Entry 1RE0 (X-ray diffraction, 2.40 A resolution); this record covers chains A and B.

== Chain A ==
Name: ADP-ribosylation factor 1
Organism: Homo sapiens
Notes: fragment: Truncated form of ARF1 (residues 17-180)
UniProtKB: P32889 (ARF1_HUMAN); residues 18-181 here correspond to UniProt positions 17-180 (UniProt number = residue number - 1)
Chain sequence (164 residues; row label = number of the first residue in the row):
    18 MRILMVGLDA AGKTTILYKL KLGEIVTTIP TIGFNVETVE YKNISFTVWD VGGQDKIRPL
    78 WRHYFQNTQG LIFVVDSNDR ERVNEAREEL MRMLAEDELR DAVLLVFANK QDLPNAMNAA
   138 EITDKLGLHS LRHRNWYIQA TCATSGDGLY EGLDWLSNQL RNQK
Not modelled in the structure: 180-181
Ion coordination: Mg2+: Thr-31 (together with GDP)
Small-molecule neighbours:
  - brefeldin a (AFB; 1,6,7,8,9,11a,12,13,14,14a-decahydro-1,13-dihydroxy-6-methyl-4H-cyclopent[f]oxacyclotridecin-4-one): Phe-51, Asn-52, Val-53, Glu-54, Thr-64, Val-65, Trp-66, Asp-67, Ile-74, Trp-78, Tyr-81
  - GDP (guanosine-5'-diphosphate): Leu-25, Asp-26, Ala-27, Ala-28, Gly-29, Lys-30, Thr-31, Thr-32, Asn-126, Lys-127, Asp-129, Leu-130, Cys-159, Ala-160, Thr-161

== Chain B ==
Name: ARF guanine-nucleotide exchange factor 1
Organism: Saccharomyces cerevisiae
Notes: fragment: Core Sec7 domain of Gea1 (residues 540-754)
UniProtKB: P47102 (GEA1_YEAST); residues 101-315 here correspond to UniProt positions 540-754 (UniProt number = residue number + 439)
Chain sequence (221 residues; row label = number of the first residue in the row):
    95 GSHMASDRKT EFILCVETFN EKAKKGIQML IEKGFIDSDS NRDIASFLFL NNGRLNKKTI
   155 GLLLCDPKKT SLLKEFIDLF DFKGLRVDEA IRILLTKFRL PGESQQIERI VEAFSSKYSA
   215 DQSNDKVELE DKKAGKNGSE SMTEDDIIHV QPDADSVFVL SYSIIMLNTD SHNPQVKDHM
   275 TFDDYSNNLR GCYNGKDFPR WYLHKIYTSI KVKEIVMPEE H
Not modelled in the structure: 218-243
Construct notes: cloning artifact (95-100)
Small-molecule neighbours: brefeldin a (AFB; 1,6,7,8,9,11a,12,13,14,14a-decahydro-1,13-dihydroxy-6-methyl-4H-cyclopent[f]oxacyclotridecin-4-one): Ser-198, Tyr-256, Met-260, Thr-263, Asp-264, Val-270

== Interface between chain A and chain B ==
Pairs across the interface (59):
  Arg-19(A) / Asp-272(B)  salt bridge
  Lys-38(A) / Gln-269(B)  hydrogen bond
  Ile-46(A) / Glu-314(B)
  Ile-46(A) / His-315(B)
  Pro-47(A) / Arg-193(B)  hydrogen bond (backbone-side chain)
  Thr-48(A) / Asn-262(B)
  Thr-48(A) / His-266(B)  hydrogen bond (side chain-backbone)
  Thr-48(A) / Asn-267(B)
  Thr-48(A) / Pro-268(B)
  Thr-48(A) / Glu-308(B)
  Ile-49(A) / Arg-193(B)
  Ile-49(A) / Asn-262(B)  hydrogen bond (backbone-side chain)
  Ile-49(A) / Thr-263(B)
  Ile-49(A) / Ile-309(B)
  Gly-50(A) / Pro-195(B)
  Gly-50(A) / Gly-196(B)
  Gly-50(A) / Ile-201(B)
  Gly-50(A) / Ile-259(B)
  Gly-50(A) / Thr-263(B)
  Phe-51(A) / Gly-196(B)
  Phe-51(A) / Ser-198(B)
  Phe-51(A) / Ile-201(B)  hydrophobic
  Phe-51(A) / Tyr-256(B)
  Phe-51(A) / Ile-259(B)  hydrophobic
  Phe-51(A) / Met-260(B)  hydrophobic
  Phe-51(A) / Thr-263(B)  hydrogen bond (backbone-side chain)
  Phe-51(A) / Asn-267(B)
  Asn-52(A) / Gly-196(B)  hydrogen bond (backbone-backbone)
  Asn-52(A) / Glu-197(B)
  Val-53(A) / Thr-263(B)
  Val-53(A) / Asn-267(B)
  Val-53(A) / Gln-269(B)
  Thr-55(A) / Gln-269(B)
  Glu-57(A) / Lys-271(B)  salt bridge
  Asp-67(A) / Ser-198(B)  hydrogen bond
  Gly-70(A) / Glu-202(B)
  Gln-71(A) / Glu-202(B)  hydrogen bond
  Gln-71(A) / Glu-206(B)  hydrogen bond
  Lys-73(A) / Asp-249(B)
  Lys-73(A) / Phe-252(B)
  Lys-73(A) / Val-253(B)
  Ile-74(A) / Glu-202(B)
  Ile-74(A) / Phe-252(B)  hydrophobic
  Ile-74(A) / Tyr-256(B)
  Pro-76(A) / Asn-282(B)
  Leu-77(A) / Val-253(B)
  Leu-77(A) / Tyr-256(B)  hydrophobic
  Leu-77(A) / Ser-257(B)
  Leu-77(A) / Met-260(B)
  Leu-77(A) / Asn-282(B)  hydrogen bond (backbone-side chain)
  Leu-77(A) / Leu-283(B)  hydrophobic
  Arg-79(A) / Asn-282(B)  hydrogen bond (side chain-backbone)
  Arg-79(A) / Arg-284(B)  hydrogen bond (side chain-backbone)
  His-80(A) / Met-274(B)
  His-80(A) / Asp-278(B)
  His-80(A) / Asn-282(B)  hydrogen bond (backbone-side chain)
  Tyr-81(A) / Met-260(B)  hydrophobic
  Tyr-81(A) / Asp-264(B)  hydrogen bond
  Tyr-81(A) / Met-274(B)
Interface residues without a listed pair, chain A (23 interface residues in all): Trp-78
Interface residues without a listed pair, chain B (40 interface residues in all): Leu-189, Leu-194, Val-270, Asn-281, Cys-286, Val-310, Met-311

== Summary ==
Chain A and chain B form an interface of 23 and 40 residues respectively; the contacts include 14 hydrogen
bonds and 2 salt bridges. Polar contacts include Arg-19(A)/Asp-272(B), Glu-57(A)/Lys-271(B) and
Lys-38(A)/Gln-269(B). Brefeldin a is bound between chain A and chain B.
Here chain A is ADP-ribosylation factor 1 (Homo sapiens) and chain B is ARF guanine-nucleotide exchange factor
1 (Saccharomyces cerevisiae). Entry 1RE0 (Structure of ARF1-GDP bound to Sec7 domain complexed with Brefeldin
A) was determined by X-ray diffraction.
